7JGA - chains A and D of the 20 polymer chains in the assembly; structure by electron microscopy, 3.20 A resolution.

== Chain A ==
Protein: ATP synthase subunit alpha
Organism: Mycolicibacterium smegmatis
Notes: EC 7.1.2.2
UniProtKB: A0A0D6IV93 (A0A0D6IV93_MYCSM); residues 1-548 here = UniProt positions 1-548
Sequence (548 residues; each row starts with the number of its first residue):
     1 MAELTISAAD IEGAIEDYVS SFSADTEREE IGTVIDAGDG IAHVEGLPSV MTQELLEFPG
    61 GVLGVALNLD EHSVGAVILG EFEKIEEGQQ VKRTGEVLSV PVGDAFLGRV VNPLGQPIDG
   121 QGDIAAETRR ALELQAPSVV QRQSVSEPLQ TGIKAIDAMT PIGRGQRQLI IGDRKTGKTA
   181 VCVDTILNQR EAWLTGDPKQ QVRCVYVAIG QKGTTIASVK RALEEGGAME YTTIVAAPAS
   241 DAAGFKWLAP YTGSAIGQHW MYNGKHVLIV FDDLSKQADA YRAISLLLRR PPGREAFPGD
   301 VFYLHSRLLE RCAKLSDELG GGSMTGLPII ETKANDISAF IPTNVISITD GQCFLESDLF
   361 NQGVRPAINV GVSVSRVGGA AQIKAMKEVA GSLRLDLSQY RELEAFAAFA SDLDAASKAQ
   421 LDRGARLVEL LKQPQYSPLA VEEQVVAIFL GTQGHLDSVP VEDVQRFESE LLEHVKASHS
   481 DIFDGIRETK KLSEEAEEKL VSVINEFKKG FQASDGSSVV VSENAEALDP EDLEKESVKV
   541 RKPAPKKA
Disordered / not traced: 1-6, 521-548
Bound ions: Mg2+: T179 (together with ATP)
Small-molecule neighbours: ATP: D173, R174, K175, T176, G177, K178, T179, A180, Q211, D272, D273, F360, R365, P366, Q433, P434, Q435

== Chain D ==
Protein: ATP synthase subunit beta
Organism: Mycolicibacterium smegmatis
Notes: EC 7.1.2.2
UniProtKB: A0A0D6IU77 (A0A0D6IU77_MYCSM); numbering as in UniProt (aligned over 1-475)
Sequence (475 residues; row label = number of the first residue in the row):
     1 MTATAEKTAG RVVRITGPVV DVEFPRGSVP ELFNALHAEI TFGALAKTLT LEVAQHLGDS
    61 LVRCISMQPT DGLVRGVEVT DTGASISVPV GDGVKGHVFN ALGDCLDDPG YGKDFEHWSI
   121 HRKPPAFSDL EPRTEMLETG LKVVDLLTPY VRGGKIALFG GAGVGKTVLI QEMINRIARN
   181 FGGTSVFAGV GERTREGNDL WVELADANVL KDTALVFGQM DEPPGTRMRV ALSALTMAEF
   241 FRDEQGQDVL LFIDNIFRFT QAGSEVSTLL GRMPSAVGYQ PTLADEMGEL QERITSTRGR
   301 SITSMQAVYV PADDYTDPAP ATTFAHLDAT TELSRAVFSK GIFPAVDPLA SSSTILDPAI
   361 VGDEHYRVAQ EVIRILQRYK DLQDIIAILG IDELSEEDKQ LVNRARRIER FLSQNMMAAE
   421 QFTGQPGSTV PLKETIEAFD KLTKGEFDHL PEQAFFLIGG LDDLAKKAES LGAKL
Disordered / not traced: 1-7, 472-475
Small-molecule neighbours: ATP (adenosine-5'-triphosphate): T354, D357, I360

== Chain A / chain D interface ==
Contacting residue pairs - 84 pairs, chain A then chain D:
  G46(A) with R75(D), hydrogen bond (backbone-side chain)
  L47(A) with R75(D), hydrogen bond (backbone-side chain)
  P48(A) with R75(D)
  S49(A) with V74(D)
  V50(A) with V74(D); R75(D)
  M51(A) with F42(D), hydrophobic; G72(D); L73(D); V74(D), hydrophobic
  T52(A) with I15(D); G72(D), hydrogen bond (backbone-backbone); L73(D), hydrogen bond (backbone-backbone)
  Q53(A) with D71(D)
  N68(A) with I15(D); T16(D)
  L69(A) with R14(D); I15(D), hydrogen bond (backbone-backbone); R75(D)
  D70(A) with V13(D); R14(D), salt bridge; R75(D), hydrogen bond (backbone-side chain)
  E71(A) with V13(D); R14(D), salt bridge
  S73(A) with R75(D)
  V74(A) with R75(D)
  G95(A) with F42(D)
  E96(A) with F42(D)
  V97(A) with F42(D), hydrophobic
  E133(A) with L45(D); D71(D)
  L134(A) with A44(D)
  A136(A) with D221(D)
  P137(A) with T194(D)
  V139(A) with T194(D); N198(D); Q219(D)
  V140(A) with W201(D), hydrophobic
  R142(A) with T194(D); N198(D)
  Q143(A) with N198(D)
  S144(A) with N198(D)
  V145(A) with R195(D)
  R167(A) with R193(D); R195(D)
  R290(A) with G17(D)
  P291(A) with T268(D); L269(D)
  G293(A) with T268(D)
  R294(A) with V277(D)
  G299(A) with E265(D); T268(D)
  D300(A) with L269(D)
  F302(A) with M220(D), hydrophobic; R227(D); Q261(D); E265(D)
  Y303(A) with P69(D); D221(D)
  S306(A) with M220(D), hydrogen bond (side chain-backbone)
  R307(A) with D71(D), salt bridge
  E310(A) with R193(D); T194(D), hydrogen bond; M220(D); D221(D)
  I346(A) with R193(D)
  S347(A) with R193(D), hydrogen bond (backbone-side chain); M220(D)
  I348(A) with R193(D); M220(D), hydrophobic
  T349(A) with R193(D), hydrogen bond (backbone-side chain)
  D350(A) with R193(D); R195(D), salt bridge
  R376(A) with A162(D); R193(D); R195(D); E196(D), salt bridge
  V377(A) with R195(D)
  R394(A) with R335(D)
  L403(A) with I388(D), hydrophobic
  F406(A) with I388(D), hydrophobic
  L413(A) with I388(D)
  D414(A) with I388(D), hydrogen bond (backbone-backbone)
  S417(A) with A387(D), hydrogen bond (side chain-backbone)
Interface residues without a listed pair, chain A (61 interface residues in all): H72, S138, G165, P292, S338, T343, N344, S375, E402
Interface residues without a listed pair, chain D (47 interface residues in all): T70, L106, G161, E192, G197, V202, F217, E222, P223, R258, G271, Y309, A312, L389

== Summary ==
61 residues of chain A face 47 of chain D across their interface; the contacts include 12 hydrogen bonds and 5
salt bridges. Polar contacts include D70(A)-R14(D), E71(A)-R14(D) and R307(A)-D71(D). Chain A binds ATP.
Ligands of chain D: ATP.
Here chain A is ATP synthase subunit alpha and chain D is ATP synthase subunit beta, both from
Mycolicibacterium smegmatis. Entry 7JGA (Cryo-EM structure of bedaquiline-saturated Mycobacterium smegmatis
ATP synthase rotational state 3) was determined by electron microscopy (same publication as 7JG5, 7JG6, 7JG7,
7JG8, 7JG9, 7JGB and 7JGC).
